Entry 6QOZ (electron microscopy, 3.40 A resolution); this record covers chains G and C of the 9 polymer chains in the assembly.

# Chain G
Protein: Cowpea mosaic virus large subunit
Organism: Cowpea mosaic virus
UniProt: P03599 (POL2_CPMVS); residues 1-369 here correspond to UniProt positions 460-828 (UniProt number = residue number + 459)
Chain sequence (369 residues; each row starts with the number of its first residue):
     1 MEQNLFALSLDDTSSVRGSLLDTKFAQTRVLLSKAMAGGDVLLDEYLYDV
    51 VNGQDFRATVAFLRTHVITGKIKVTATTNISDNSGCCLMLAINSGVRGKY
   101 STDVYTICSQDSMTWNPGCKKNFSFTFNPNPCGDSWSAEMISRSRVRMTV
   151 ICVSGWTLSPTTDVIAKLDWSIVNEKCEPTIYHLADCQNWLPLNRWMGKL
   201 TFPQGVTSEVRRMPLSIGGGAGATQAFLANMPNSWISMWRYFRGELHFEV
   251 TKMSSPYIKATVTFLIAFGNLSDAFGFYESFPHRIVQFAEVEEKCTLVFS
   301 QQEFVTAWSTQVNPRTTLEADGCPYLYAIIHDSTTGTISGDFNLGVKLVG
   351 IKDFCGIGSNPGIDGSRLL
Not modelled in the structure: 369
UniProt features mapped onto this chain:
  - site (Interaction with the viral RNA): Arg17, Asn174, Trp190
  - modified residue: Met1 (N-acetylmethionine)

# Chain C
Protein: Affimer binding protein
Organism: synthetic construct
Chain sequence (79 residues; row label = number of the first residue in the row):
    32 ENSLEIEELARFAVDEHNKKENALLEFVRVVKAKEQVVAGTMYYLTLEAK
    82 DGGKKKLYEAKVWVKPWENFKELQEFKPV

# How chain G and chain C interact
Pairs across the interface - 10 pairs, chain G then chain C:
  Glu45(G) with Val68(C)
  Asp49(G) with Val68(C)
  Asn52(G) with Glu32(C); Glu66(C); Val68(C); Thr72(C)
  Gly53(G) with Glu32(C), hydrogen bond (backbone-backbone); Glu66(C), hydrogen bond (backbone-side chain)
  Gln54(G) with Glu32(C), hydrogen bond (backbone-backbone)
  Asp55(G) with Glu32(C)
Interface residues without a listed pair, chain G (7 interface residues in all): Val50
Interface residues without a listed pair, chain C (6 interface residues in all): Asn33, Val69

# Overview
7 residues of chain G and 6 residues of chain C are in contact, with 3 hydrogen bonds. Polar contacts include
Gly53(G)-Glu66(C), Gly53(G)-Glu32(C) and Gln54(G)-Glu32(C).
Chain G is Cowpea mosaic virus large subunit (Cowpea mosaic virus) and chain C is Affimer binding protein
(synthetic construct); the structure, CryoEM reconstruction of Cowpea Mosaic Virus (CPMV) bound to an Affimer
reagent, was determined by electron microscopy.
